PDB entry 1GDT | X-ray diffraction, 3.00 A resolution | chains F and A of the 6 polymer chains in the assembly

# Chain F
Molecule: Site I of res DNA
Sequence (13 nucleotides; row label = number of the first residue in the row):
    23 TTATCGGACA CTG

# Chain A
Name: Protein (gamma delta resolvase)
Organism: Escherichia coli
Reference sequence: P03012 (TNR1_ECOLI); numbering as in UniProt (aligned over 1-183)
Chain sequence (183 residues; numbered 1 to 183; the number before each row is that of its first residue):
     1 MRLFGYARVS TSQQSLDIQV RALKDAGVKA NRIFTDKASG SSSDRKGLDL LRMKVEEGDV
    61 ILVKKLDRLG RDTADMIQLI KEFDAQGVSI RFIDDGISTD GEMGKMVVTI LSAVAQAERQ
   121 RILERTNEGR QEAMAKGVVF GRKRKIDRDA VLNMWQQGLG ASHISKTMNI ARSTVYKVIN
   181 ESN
UniProt features mapped onto this chain:
  - DNA-binding region: Ala161 to Asn180 (H-T-H motif)
  - active site: Ser10 (O-(5'-phospho-DNA)-serine intermediate)

# Interface between chain F and chain A
Pairs across the interface (25; chain F residue first):
  DT23(F) - Arg130(A)  sugar contact
  DT23(F) - Gly141(A)  base contact
  DT24(F) - Phe140(A)  sugar contact
  DT24(F) - Gly141(A)  sugar contact
  DT24(F) - Arg142(A)  hydrogen bond to the base
  DA25(F) - Arg142(A)  hydrogen bond to the base
  DA25(F) - Lys143(A)  sugar contact
  DA25(F) - Arg144(A)  salt bridge to the phosphate
  DA25(F) - Lys177(A)  sugar contact
  DT26(F) - Arg142(A)  hydrogen bond to the sugar
  DT26(F) - Arg144(A)  phosphate contact
  DT26(F) - Lys145(A)  hydrogen bond to the phosphate
  DT26(F) - Ile146(A)  hydrogen bond to the phosphate
  DT26(F) - Arg148(A)  salt bridge to the phosphate
  DT26(F) - Thr174(A)  sugar contact
  DT26(F) - Lys177(A)  salt bridge to the phosphate
  DC27(F) - Ile146(A)  phosphate contact
  DC27(F) - Asn169(A)  phosphate contact
  DC27(F) - Ile170(A)  phosphate contact
  DC27(F) - Ala171(A)  hydrogen bond to the phosphate
  DC27(F) - Ser173(A)  base contact
  DC27(F) - Thr174(A)  hydrogen bond to the phosphate
  DG28(F) - Ser173(A)  hydrogen bond to the base
  DG29(F) - Ser173(A)  base contact
  DA30(F) - Arg172(A)  base contact
Other interface residues (no listed pair), chain A (17 interface residues in all): Met134

# Summary
8 residues of chain F and 17 residues of chain A are in contact, with 8 hydrogen bonds and 3 salt bridges.
Among the polar pairs are DT24(F)-Arg142(A), DA25(F)-Arg142(A) and DG28(F)-Ser173(A). Curated annotation
(UniProt) lists active-site residue Ser10(A) on chain A.
Here chain F is Site I of res DNA and chain A is Protein (gamma delta resolvase) (Escherichia coli). Entry
1GDT (Crystal structure of a site-specific recombinase, gamma-delta resolvase complexed with a 34 bp cleavage
site) was determined by X-ray diffraction.
